Entry 4OUL (X-ray diffraction, 1.95 A resolution); this record covers chains A and B of the 3 polymer chains in the assembly.

# Chain A (and B)
Protein: Caprin-2
Source organism: Homo sapiens
Notes: fragment: C1q domain; chain B of this document is another copy of the same molecule, construct and numbering; everything in this record applies to it too
Reference sequence: Q6IMN6 (CAPR2_HUMAN); residue numbers follow UniProt; this construct covers 996-1127
Amino-acid sequence (140 residues; each row starts with the number of its first residue):
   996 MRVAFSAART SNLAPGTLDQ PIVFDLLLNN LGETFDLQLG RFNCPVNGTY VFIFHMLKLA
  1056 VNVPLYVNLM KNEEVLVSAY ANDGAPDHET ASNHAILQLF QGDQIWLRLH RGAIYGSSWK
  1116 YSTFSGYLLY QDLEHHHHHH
Unresolved in the structure: 996, 1129-1135 (chain B: 1128-1135)
Differences from the reference sequence: expression tag (1128-1135)
Ion coordination: Ca2+ site 1: Asp-1078 (shared with Asp-1078(B) of chain B; 1 residue of chain C); Ca2+ site 2: Glu-1084 (shared with Glu-1084(B) of chain B; 1 residue of chain C)
Reported in the primary citation:
  - Ca2+ coordination: Asp-1078, Glu-1084
  - self-association interface (contacts with another copy of this molecule): Val-998, Ser-1001, Leu-1023, Leu-1026, Ile-1048, His-1050, Leu-1052, Leu-1071, Val-1072, Ser-1073, Tyr-1075, Asn-1077, Asp-1082, His-1083, Ser-1087, His-1089, Leu-1092, Trp-1114, Lys-1115, Tyr-1116, Thr-1118, Ser-1120, Tyr-1122, Leu-1123
  - conformationally variable residues (loop rearrangement): Asp-1078, Glu-1084
  - mutagenesis - E1084A: increased binding to full-length Caprin-2
  - mutagenesis - I1048R, I1091S: decreased signaling
  - mutagenesis - I1048R, I1091S: unchanged binding to LRP6-C3
  - mutagenesis - D1078A/E1084A: unchanged signaling
  - mutagenesis - I1048R, I1091S: decreased binding to full-length Caprin-2
  - mutagenesis - I1091S: decreased stability

# How chain A and chain B interact
Contacting residue pairs (47):
  Arg-997(A) / Tyr-1125(B)
  Arg-997(A) / Gln-1126(B)  hydrogen bond (side chain-backbone)
  Val-998(A) / Tyr-1125(B)  hydrogen bond (backbone-side chain)
  Phe-1000(A) / Ile-1091(B)
  Ser-1001(A) / Ile-1091(B)  hydrogen bond (side chain-backbone)
  Leu-1023(A) / Val-1072(B)  hydrophobic
  Asn-1024(A) / Thr-1044(B)
  Asn-1024(A) / Ile-1091(B)
  Asn-1024(A) / Leu-1092(B)
  Asn-1024(A) / Gln-1093(B)
  Leu-1026(A) / Thr-1044(B)
  Leu-1026(A) / Tyr-1125(B)  hydrophobic
  Ile-1048(A) / His-1089(B)
  His-1050(A) / Ser-1087(B)  hydrogen bond
  His-1050(A) / Asn-1088(B)  hydrogen bond
  His-1050(A) / His-1089(B)  hydrogen bond
  Asp-1078(A) / Asp-1078(B)
  Asp-1082(A) / Tyr-1075(B)  hydrogen bond
  Asp-1082(A) / Asn-1077(B)  hydrogen bond
  His-1083(A) / Tyr-1075(B)
  Glu-1084(A) / Glu-1084(B)
  Thr-1085(A) / Tyr-1075(B)
  Trp-1114(A) / Asn-1063(B)
  Trp-1114(A) / Val-1070(B)
  Trp-1114(A) / Val-1072(B)
  Trp-1114(A) / Ser-1073(B)  hydrogen bond (backbone-side chain)
  Trp-1114(A) / Arg-1103(B)
  Trp-1114(A) / His-1105(B)
  Lys-1115(A) / Val-1070(B)  hydrogen bond (side chain-backbone)
  Lys-1115(A) / Leu-1071(B)  hydrogen bond (side chain-backbone)
  Lys-1115(A) / Val-1072(B)
  Lys-1115(A) / Ser-1073(B)  hydrogen bond (backbone-backbone)
  Lys-1115(A) / Asn-1088(B)
  Tyr-1116(A) / Tyr-1061(B)
  Tyr-1116(A) / Ser-1073(B)
  Tyr-1116(A) / Ala-1074(B)
  Tyr-1116(A) / Tyr-1075(B)  hydrophobic
  Tyr-1116(A) / Asn-1088(B)  hydrogen bond (backbone-side chain)
  Thr-1118(A) / Val-1072(B)
  Thr-1118(A) / Asn-1088(B)  hydrogen bond
  Thr-1118(A) / His-1089(B)  hydrogen bond
  Phe-1119(A) / His-1089(B)
  Ser-1120(A) / His-1089(B)  hydrogen bond
  Ser-1120(A) / Ile-1091(B)
  Tyr-1122(A) / Ile-1091(B)  hydrophobic
  Tyr-1122(A) / Tyr-1122(B)  hydrogen bond
  Leu-1123(A) / Tyr-1125(B)  hydrogen bond (backbone-side chain)
Also at the interface, not in a pair above, chain A (26 interface residues in all): Ala-999, Phe-1049, Leu-1052, Gly-1121
Also at the interface, not in a pair above, chain B (26 interface residues in all): Val-1046, Ala-1090, Asp-1127

# Summary
Chain A and chain B each contribute 26 residues to their interface; the contacts include 18 hydrogen bonds.
Polar pairs include Arg-997(A)/Gln-1126(B), Val-998(A)/Tyr-1125(B) and Ser-1001(A)/Ile-1091(B). The paper
reports that I1048R and I1091S of chain A reduce signaling; Ca2+ coordination by Asp-1078(A) and Glu-1084(A);
4 substitutions were tested in all.
Both chains are Caprin-2 (Homo sapiens). Entry 4OUL (Crystal structure of human Caprin-2 C1q domain) was
determined by X-ray diffraction (same publication as 4OUM and 4OUS).
